Entry 1E6V (X-ray diffraction, 2.70 A resolution); this record covers chains B and C of the 6 polymer chains in the assembly.

# Chain B
Protein: Methyl-coenzyme M reductase I beta subunit
From: Methanopyrus kandleri
UniProt: Q49601 (Q49601); residues 1-443 here = UniProt positions 1-443
Sequence (443 residues; each row starts with the number of its first residue):
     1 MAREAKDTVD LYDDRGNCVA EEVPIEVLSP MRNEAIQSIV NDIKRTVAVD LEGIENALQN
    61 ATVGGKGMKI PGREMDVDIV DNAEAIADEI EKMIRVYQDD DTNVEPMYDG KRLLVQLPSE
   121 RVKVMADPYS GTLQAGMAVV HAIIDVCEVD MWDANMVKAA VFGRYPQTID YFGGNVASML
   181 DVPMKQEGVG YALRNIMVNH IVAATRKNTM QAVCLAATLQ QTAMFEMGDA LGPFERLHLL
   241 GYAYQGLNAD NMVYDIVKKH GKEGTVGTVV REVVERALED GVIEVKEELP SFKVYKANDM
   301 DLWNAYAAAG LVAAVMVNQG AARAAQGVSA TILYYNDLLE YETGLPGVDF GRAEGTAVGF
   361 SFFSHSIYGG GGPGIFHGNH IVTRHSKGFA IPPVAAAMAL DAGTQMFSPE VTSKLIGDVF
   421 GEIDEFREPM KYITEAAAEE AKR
Not modelled in the structure: 1-6, 443
Sequence notes: cloning artifact (49, 98, 220)
Ligand contacts:
  - 1-thioethanesulfonic acid (COM): Phe-362, Ser-366, Tyr-368
  - factor 430 (F43): Ser-366, Ile-367, Tyr-368
  - Coenzyme B (TP7): Phe-362, Phe-363, Tyr-368, Gly-369, Gly-370, His-380, Ile-381, Val-382

# Chain C
Protein: Methyl-coenzyme M reductase I gamma subunit
From: Methanopyrus kandleri
UniProt: Q49604 (Q49604); numbering as in UniProt (aligned over 1-258)
Sequence (258 residues; row label = number of the first residue in the row):
     1 MAEKAQFYYP GETDVAENRR KYMNPNYELK KLREIPDEDI VRLMGHREPG EEYPSVHPPL
    61 EEMEEPECPI RELVEPTEGA KAGDRIRYIQ FTDSVYFAPI HPYIRARMYM WRYRGVDTGS
   121 LSGRQIIEVR ERDLEKIAKE LLETEIFDPA RSGVRGATVH GHALRLDENG LMLHALRRYR
   181 LNEETGEVEY VKDQVGIELD EPIPVGAPAD EDDLKERTTI YRIDGTPYRE DEELLQVVQR
   241 IHELRTLAGY RPEEAEGK
Not modelled in the structure: 1-6, 255-258
Ligand contacts: factor 430 (F43): Leu-121, Ser-122, Gly-123, Arg-124, Ala-157, Thr-158, Val-159, His-160, Gly-161, His-162

# Interface between chain B and chain C
Pairs across the interface (118; chain B residue first):
  Asp-14(B) / Pro-69(C)
  Arg-15(B) / Pro-69(C)
  Lys-207(B) / Arg-71(C)  hydrogen bond (backbone-side chain)
  Asn-208(B) / Glu-67(C)
  Thr-209(B) / Cys-68(C)  hydrogen bond
  Thr-209(B) / Ile-70(C)
  Met-210(B) / Ile-70(C)  hydrophobic
  Pro-233(B) / Arg-251(C)
  Pro-233(B) / Pro-252(C)
  Phe-234(B) / Gly-249(C)
  Phe-234(B) / Tyr-250(C)
  Phe-234(B) / Arg-251(C)
  Phe-234(B) / Pro-252(C)
  Tyr-254(B) / Leu-73(C)  hydrophobic
  Val-257(B) / Leu-73(C)
  Val-257(B) / Val-74(C)  hydrophobic
  Lys-258(B) / Leu-73(C)
  Gly-261(B) / Leu-73(C)
  Gly-261(B) / Val-74(C)
  Gly-261(B) / Glu-75(C)  hydrogen bond (backbone-backbone)
  Gly-261(B) / Arg-114(C)  hydrogen bond (backbone-side chain)
  Lys-262(B) / Glu-75(C)
  Lys-262(B) / Arg-114(C)
  Glu-263(B) / Arg-114(C)
  Gly-264(B) / Arg-114(C)  hydrogen bond (backbone-side chain)
  Thr-265(B) / Met-110(C)  hydrogen bond (side chain-backbone)
  Thr-265(B) / Trp-111(C)  hydrogen bond (side chain-backbone)
  Thr-265(B) / Tyr-113(C)
  Val-266(B) / Met-110(C)  hydrogen bond (backbone-backbone)
  Gly-267(B) / Met-110(C)  hydrogen bond (backbone-backbone)
  Gly-267(B) / Trp-111(C)
  Arg-271(B) / Phe-7(C)
  Lys-286(B) / Arg-240(C)
  Leu-289(B) / Glu-233(C)
  Leu-289(B) / Gln-236(C)
  Leu-289(B) / Val-237(C)  hydrophobic
  Pro-290(B) / Glu-233(C)
  Phe-292(B) / Phe-7(C)  hydrophobic
  Phe-292(B) / Pro-10(C)  hydrophobic
  Lys-293(B) / Phe-7(C)
  Val-294(B) / Arg-240(C)
  Tyr-295(B) / Phe-7(C)  hydrophobic
  Tyr-295(B) / Arg-240(C)  hydrogen bond (backbone-side chain)
  Lys-296(B) / Arg-240(C)
  Met-300(B) / Pro-252(C)
  Asp-301(B) / Pro-252(C)
  Met-316(B) / Ile-70(C)  hydrophobic
  Met-316(B) / Val-74(C)
  Val-317(B) / Val-74(C)
  Asn-318(B) / Met-110(C)
  Asn-318(B) / Gly-115(C)  hydrogen bond (side chain-backbone)
  Asn-318(B) / Val-116(C)  hydrogen bond (side chain-backbone)
  Gln-319(B) / Val-116(C)
  Gly-320(B) / Val-74(C)
  Ala-321(B) / Val-74(C)
  Ala-321(B) / Glu-75(C)
  Ala-321(B) / Pro-76(C)
  Ala-321(B) / Thr-77(C)  hydrogen bond (backbone-backbone)
  Ala-321(B) / Ala-80(C)
  Ala-321(B) / Arg-114(C)
  Ala-321(B) / Gly-115(C)
  Ala-322(B) / Ala-80(C)
  Ala-322(B) / Gly-115(C)
  Ala-322(B) / Arg-130(C)  hydrogen bond (backbone-side chain)
  Arg-323(B) / Leu-60(C)
  Arg-323(B) / Glu-65(C)  salt bridge
  Arg-323(B) / Arg-71(C)
  Arg-323(B) / Val-74(C)
  Arg-323(B) / Pro-76(C)
  Arg-323(B) / Ala-80(C)
  Arg-323(B) / Arg-130(C)  hydrogen bond (backbone-side chain)
  Gln-326(B) / Ile-86(C)
  Gln-326(B) / Asp-117(C)  hydrogen bond
  Gln-326(B) / Glu-128(C)
  Gly-327(B) / Asp-117(C)
  Ala-330(B) / Met-110(C)  hydrophobic
  Ala-330(B) / Asp-117(C)
  Ala-330(B) / Thr-118(C)
  Tyr-334(B) / Tyr-103(C)
  Tyr-334(B) / Ala-106(C)
  Tyr-334(B) / Met-110(C)  hydrophobic
  Tyr-334(B) / Ser-120(C)  hydrogen bond
  Asp-337(B) / Arg-107(C)  salt bridge
  Leu-338(B) / Met-23(C)  hydrophobic
  Leu-338(B) / Arg-107(C)
  Leu-338(B) / Met-110(C)  hydrophobic
  Glu-340(B) / Ile-241(C)
  Glu-340(B) / Arg-245(C)  salt bridge
  Tyr-341(B) / Tyr-8(C)
  Tyr-341(B) / Tyr-9(C)
  Tyr-341(B) / Pro-10(C)
  Tyr-341(B) / Val-238(C)
  Glu-342(B) / Phe-7(C)  hydrogen bond (side chain-backbone)
  Glu-342(B) / Tyr-8(C)  hydrogen bond (side chain-backbone)
  Gly-344(B) / Arg-240(C)  hydrogen bond (backbone-side chain)
  Gly-344(B) / Ile-241(C)
  Gly-344(B) / Leu-244(C)
  Leu-345(B) / Ile-241(C)
  Leu-345(B) / Leu-244(C)  hydrophobic
  Pro-346(B) / Leu-244(C)  hydrophobic
  Pro-346(B) / Arg-245(C)
  Phe-350(B) / Arg-245(C)
  Phe-350(B) / Ala-248(C)
  Phe-350(B) / Gly-249(C)
  Gly-351(B) / Arg-245(C)
  Glu-354(B) / Arg-245(C)  salt bridge
  His-365(B) / Asp-117(C)  salt bridge
  His-365(B) / Glu-128(C)  salt bridge
  Ala-399(B) / Arg-71(C)  hydrogen bond (backbone-side chain)
  Leu-400(B) / Arg-71(C)
  Asp-401(B) / Arg-71(C)
  Ala-402(B) / His-57(C)
  Ala-402(B) / Leu-60(C)  hydrophobic
  Ala-402(B) / Met-63(C)
  Gly-403(B) / His-57(C)
  Thr-404(B) / His-57(C)
  Thr-404(B) / Ile-86(C)
  Thr-404(B) / Arg-130(C)
Interface residues without a listed pair, chain B (66 interface residues in all): Leu-237, His-260, Thr-268, Ser-291, Ala-324, Ser-329, Thr-331
Interface residues without a listed pair, chain C (52 interface residues in all): Glu-12, Val-56, Pro-66, Arg-112

# Overview
Chain B and chain C form an interface of 66 and 52 residues respectively; the contacts include 21 hydrogen
bonds and 6 salt bridges. Among the polar pairs are Arg-323(B)/Glu-65(C), Asp-337(B)/Arg-107(C) and
Glu-340(B)/Arg-245(C). Factor 430 is bound between chain B and chain C.
Chain B is Methyl-coenzyme M reductase I beta subunit and chain C is Methyl-coenzyme M reductase I gamma
subunit, both from Methanopyrus kandleri; the structure, Methyl-coenzyme M reductase from Methanopyrus
kandleri, was determined by X-ray diffraction together with 1E6Y from the same study.
